PDB entry 8HBD | electron microscopy, 2.99 A resolution | chains L and R of the 6 polymer chains in the assembly

[Chain L]
Molecule: IRL1620
Source organism: Homo sapiens
Sequence (15 residues; row label = number of the first residue in the row):
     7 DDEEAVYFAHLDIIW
Not modelled in the structure: 7

[Chain R]
Molecule: Endothelin receptor type B, Oplophorus-luciferin 2-monooxygenase catalytic subunit chimera
Source organism: Homo sapiens
Notes: EC 1.13.12.13
Reference sequence: P24530 (EDNRB_HUMAN); residues 27-424 carry their UniProt numbers (398 of 556 residues fall inside the UniProt entry; the rest is not from it)
Sequence (603 residues; numbered -20 to 582; the number before each row is that of its first residue; numbers below 1 keep their minus sign (Met-20 is residue -20)):
   -20 MDSKGSSQKGSRLLLLLVVSNLLLCQGVVSDYKDDDDVDHHHHHHHHEER
    30 GFPPDRATPLLQTAEIMTPPTKTLWPKGSNASLARSLAPAEVPKGDRTAG
    80 SPPRTISPPPCQGPIEIKETFKYINTVVSCLVFVLGIIGNSTLLRIIYKN
   130 KCMRNGPNILIASLALGDLLHIVIDIPINVYKLLAEDWPFGAEMCKLVPF
   180 IQKASVGITVLSLCALSIDRYRAVASWSRIKGIGVPKWTAVEIVLIWVVS
   230 VVLAVPEAIGFDIITMDYKGSYLRICLLHPVQKTAFMQFYKTAKDWWLFS
   280 FYFCLPLAITAFFYTLMTCEMLRKKSGMQIALNDHLKQRREVAKTVFCLV
   330 LVFALCWLPLHLSRILKLTLYNQNDPNRCELLSFLLVLDYIGINMASLNS
   380 CINPIALYLVSKRFKNCFKSCLCCWCQSFEEKQSLEEKQSCLKFKVFTLE
   430 DFVGDWEQTAAYNLDQVLEQGGVSSLLQNLAVSVTPIQRIVRSGENALKI
   480 DIHVIIPYEGLSADQMAQIEEVFKVVYPVDDHHFKVILPYGTLVIDGVTP
   530 NMLNYFGRPYEGIAVFDGKKITVTGTLWNGNKIIDERLITPDGSMLFRVT
   580 INS
Not modelled in the structure: -20 to 89, 172, 303-310, 400-582
Disulfide bonds: Cys90-Cys358
Sequence notes: initiating methionine (-20); expression tag (-19 to 26)
Curated features (UniProtKB/Swiss-Prot):
  - modified residue (Phosphoserine): Ser305, Ser419
  - lipidation (S-palmitoyl cysteine): Cys402, Cys403, Cys405
  - glycosylation: Asn59 (N-linked (GlcNAc...) asparagine)

[Interface between chain L and chain R]
Residue-residue contacts (41; chain L residue first):
  Asp8(L) with Gln352(R), hydrogen bond (backbone-side chain)
  Glu10(L) with Ile94(R); Tyr247(R)
  Ala11(L) with Tyr350(R)
  Val12(L) with Met245(R), hydrophobic; Ile254(R)
  Tyr13(L) with Ile94(R), hydrogen bond (side chain-backbone); Tyr247(R)
  Phe14(L) with Lys346(R); Leu361(R), hydrophobic
  Ala15(L) with Lys161(R); Leu256(R), hydrophobic
  His16(L) with Lys161(R); Glu165(R), hydrogen bond (side chain-backbone); Asp166(R), salt bridge; Ile254(R)
  Leu17(L) with Ile96(R), hydrophobic; Leu365(R); Tyr369(R), hydrogen bond (backbone-side chain)
  Asp18(L) with Lys161(R); Arg343(R), salt bridge; Leu365(R); Asp368(R)
  Ile19(L) with Asn158(R); Arg343(R); Asp368(R); Tyr369(R), hydrophobic
  Ile20(L) with Ile157(R), hydrophobic; Asn158(R); Lys161(R); Trp167(R), hydrophobic; Pro178(R), hydrophobic; Gln181(R)
  Trp21(L) with Gln181(R); Lys182(R), hydrogen bond (backbone-side chain); Lys273(R); Leu277(R), hydrophobic; Trp336(R), hydrophobic; Leu339(R); His340(R); Arg343(R), hydrogen bond (backbone-side chain)
Also at the interface, not in a pair above, chain L (14 interface residues in all): Glu9
Also at the interface, not in a pair above, chain R (34 interface residues in all): Val177, Val185, Leu252, Cys255, Arg357, Ile372

[In short]
14 residues of chain L face 34 of chain R across their interface, with 6 hydrogen bonds and 2 salt bridges.
Among the polar pairs are His16(L)-Asp166(R), Asp18(L)-Arg343(R) and Asp8(L)-Gln352(R).
Chain L is IRL1620 and chain R is Endothelin receptor type B, Oplophorus-luciferin 2-monooxygenase catalytic
subunit chimera, both from Homo sapiens; the structure, Cryo-EM structure of IRL1620-bound ETBR-Gi complex,
was determined by electron microscopy together with 8HCQ and 8HCX from the same study.
